8K4U - chains A and B; structure by electron microscopy, 3.20 A resolution.

Chain A:
Molecule: BtKY72
Source organism: Severe acute respiratory syndrome-related coronavirus
Notes: fragment: rbd
Chain sequence (228 residues; each row starts with the number of its first residue):
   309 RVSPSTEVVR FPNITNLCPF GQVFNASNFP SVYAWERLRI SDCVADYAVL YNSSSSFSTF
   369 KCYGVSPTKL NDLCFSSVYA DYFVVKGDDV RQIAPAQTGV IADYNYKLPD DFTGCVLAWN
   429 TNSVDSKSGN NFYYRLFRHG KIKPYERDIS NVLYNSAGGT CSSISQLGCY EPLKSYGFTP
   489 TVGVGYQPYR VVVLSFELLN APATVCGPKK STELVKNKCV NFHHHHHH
Unresolved in the structure: 309-323, 508-536
Cystine bridges: C326-C351, C370-C423, C469-C477

Chain B:
Molecule: ACE2
Source organism: Rhinolophus landeri
Chain sequence (597 residues; row label = number of the first residue in the row):
    19 STPEDLAKTF LDDFNSAAEN LSYQSSLASW EYNTNISDEN IQKMDEAGAK WSDFYETQSK
    79 HAKNFSLEEI HNDTVKLQLQ ILQQSGSPVL SEDKSKRLNS ILNAMSTIYS TGKVCRPNNP
   139 QECLLLEPGL DNIMGTSKDY NERLWAWEGW RAEVGKQLRP LYEEYVVLKN EMARGYHYED
   199 YGDYWRRDYE TEGSPDLEYS RDQLTKDVER IFAEIKPLYE QLHAYVRAKL MDTYPFHISP
   259 TGCLPAHLLG DMWGRFWTNL YPLTVPFGQK PNIDVTDAML NQTWDAKRIF KEAEKFFVSI
   319 GLPHMTEGFW NNSMLTDPGD GRKVVCHPTA WDLGKGDFRI KMCTKVTMED FLTAHHEMGH
   379 IQYDMAYASQ PYLLRNGANE GFHEAVGEVM SLSVATPKHL KTMGLLSPDF LEDNETEINF
   439 LFKQALTIVG TLPFTYMLEK WRWMVFKGEI PKEEWMTKWW EMKRKIVGVV EPVPHDETYC
   499 DPASLFHVAN DYSFIRYYTR TIFEFQFHEA LCRIAKHDGP LHKCDISNST DAGKKLHQML
   559 SVGKSQPWTS VLKDFVDSKD MDVGPLLRYF EPLYTWLKEQ NRNSFVGWNT DWSPHAD
Unresolved in the structure: 19, 614-615
Cystine bridges: C133-C141, C344-C361, C530-C542
Metal / ion sites: Zn2+: H374, H378, E402

How chain A and chain B interact:
Contacting residue pairs - 30 pairs, chain A then chain B:
  Y442(A) with S34(B)
  L444(A) with D30(B); S34(B)
  F445(A) with T27(B); D31(B)
  L475(A) with N82(B)
  Y478(A) with L24(B), hydrogen bond (side chain-backbone); T27(B); F28(B); D31(B)
  K482(A) with D31(B), salt bridge; S34(B)
  S483(A) with N38(B), hydrogen bond (backbone-side chain)
  G485(A) with N38(B), hydrogen bond (backbone-side chain); K353(B), hydrogen bond (backbone-side chain)
  T487(A) with Y41(B), hydrogen bond; Q42(B)
  T489(A) with Y41(B), hydrogen bond; N330(B); D355(B); R357(B)
  V490(A) with Y41(B); K353(B)
  G491(A) with K353(B), hydrogen bond (backbone-backbone); G354(B); D355(B)
  Y494(A) with E37(B), hydrogen bond; K353(B); G354(B); R393(B)
Other interface residues (no listed pair), chain A (17 interface residues in all): A465, E479, Y484, F486
Other interface residues (no listed pair), chain B (20 interface residues in all): A35, L45, H79

Summary:
17 residues of chain A and 20 residues of chain B are in contact, with 8 hydrogen bonds and 1 salt bridge.
Polar pairs include K482(A)-D31(B), Y478(A)-L24(B) and S483(A)-N38(B). The Zn2+ site is built by H374(B),
H378(B) and E402(B).
Here chain A is BtKY72 (Severe acute respiratory syndrome-related coronavirus) and chain B is ACE2
(Rhinolophus landeri). Entry 8K4U (Structure of BtKY72 spike receptor-binding domain (RBD) complexed with bat
ACE2) was determined by electron microscopy.
